PDB entry 4XLR | X-ray diffraction, 4.30 A resolution (low resolution: residue-level contacts below are approximate; hydrogen-bond / salt-bridge calls are withheld) | chains D and O of the 10 polymer chains in the assembly

== Chain D ==
Name: DNA-directed RNA polymerase subunit beta'
From: Thermus aquaticus
Notes: EC 2.7.7.6
UniProt: Q9KWU6 (RPOC_THEAQ); residue numbers follow UniProt; this construct covers 1-1524
Sequence (1524 residues; numbered 1 to 1524; the number before each row is that of its first residue):
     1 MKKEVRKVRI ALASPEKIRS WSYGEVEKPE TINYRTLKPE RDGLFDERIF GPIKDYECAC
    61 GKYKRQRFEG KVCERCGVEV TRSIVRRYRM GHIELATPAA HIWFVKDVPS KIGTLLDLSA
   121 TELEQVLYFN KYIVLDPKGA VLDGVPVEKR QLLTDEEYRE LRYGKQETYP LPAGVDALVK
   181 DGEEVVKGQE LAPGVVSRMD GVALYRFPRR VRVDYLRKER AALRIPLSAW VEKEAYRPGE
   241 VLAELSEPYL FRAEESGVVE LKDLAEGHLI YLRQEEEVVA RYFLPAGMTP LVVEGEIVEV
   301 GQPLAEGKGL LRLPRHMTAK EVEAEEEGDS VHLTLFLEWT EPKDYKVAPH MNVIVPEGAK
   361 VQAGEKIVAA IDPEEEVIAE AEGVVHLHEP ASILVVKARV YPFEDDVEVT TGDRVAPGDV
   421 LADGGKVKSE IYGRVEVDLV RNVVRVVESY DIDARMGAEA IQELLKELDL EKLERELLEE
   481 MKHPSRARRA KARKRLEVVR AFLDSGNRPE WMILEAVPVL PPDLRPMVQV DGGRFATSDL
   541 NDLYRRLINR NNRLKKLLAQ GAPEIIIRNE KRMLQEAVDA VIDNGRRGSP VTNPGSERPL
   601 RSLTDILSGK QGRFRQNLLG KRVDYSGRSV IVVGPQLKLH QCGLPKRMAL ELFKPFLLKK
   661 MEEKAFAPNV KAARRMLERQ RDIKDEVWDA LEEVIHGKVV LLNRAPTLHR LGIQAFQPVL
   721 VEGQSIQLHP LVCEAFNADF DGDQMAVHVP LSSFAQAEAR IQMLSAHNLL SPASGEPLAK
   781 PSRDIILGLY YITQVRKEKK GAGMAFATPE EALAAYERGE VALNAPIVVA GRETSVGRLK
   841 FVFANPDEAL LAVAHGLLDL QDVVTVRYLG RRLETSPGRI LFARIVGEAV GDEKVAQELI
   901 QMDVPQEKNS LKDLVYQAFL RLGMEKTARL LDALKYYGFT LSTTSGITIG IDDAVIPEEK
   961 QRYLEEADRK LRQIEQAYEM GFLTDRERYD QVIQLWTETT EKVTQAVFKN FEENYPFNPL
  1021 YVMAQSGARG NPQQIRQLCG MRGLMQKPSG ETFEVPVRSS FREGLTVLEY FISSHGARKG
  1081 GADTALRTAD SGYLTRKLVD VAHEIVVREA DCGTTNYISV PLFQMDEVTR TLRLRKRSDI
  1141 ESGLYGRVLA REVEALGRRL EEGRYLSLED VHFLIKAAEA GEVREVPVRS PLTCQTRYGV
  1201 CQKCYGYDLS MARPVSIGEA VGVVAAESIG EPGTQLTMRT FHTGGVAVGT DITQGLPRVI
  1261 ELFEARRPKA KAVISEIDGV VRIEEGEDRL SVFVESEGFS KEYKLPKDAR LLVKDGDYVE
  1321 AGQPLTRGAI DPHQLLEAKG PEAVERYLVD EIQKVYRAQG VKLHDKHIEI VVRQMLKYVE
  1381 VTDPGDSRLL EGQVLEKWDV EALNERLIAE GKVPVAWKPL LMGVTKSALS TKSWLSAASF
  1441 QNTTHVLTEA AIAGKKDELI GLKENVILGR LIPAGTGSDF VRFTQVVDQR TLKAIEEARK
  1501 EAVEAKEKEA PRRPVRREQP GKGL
Unresolved in the structure: 1, 1239-1252, 1506-1524
Ion coordination: Zn2+ site 1: Cys58, Cys60, Cys73, Cys76; Mg2+: Asp739, Asp741, Asp743 (shared with 1 residue of chain Q); Zn2+ site 2: Cys1112, Arg1189, Cys1194, Cys1201, Cys1204
Swiss-Prot annotation at these positions:
  - binding site (Zn(2+)): Cys58, Cys60, Cys73, Cys76, Cys1112, Cys1194, Cys1201, Cys1204
  - binding site (Mg(2+)): Asp739, Asp741, Asp743

== Chain O ==
Molecule: 48-nt DNA strand
Sequence (48 nucleotides; numbered 1 to 48; the number before each row is that of its first residue):
     1 CTTGACAAAA GTGTTAAATT GTGCTATACT GGGAGCTGTC ACGGATGC

== Chain D / chain O interface ==
Pairs across the interface (8; chain D residue first):
  Tyr34(D) - DT20(O)
  Val108(D) - DG44(O)
  Ser119(D) - DT46(O)
  Ala120(D) - DT46(O)
  Arg1266(D) - DC42(O)
  Arg1267(D) - DC42(O)
  Arg1267(D) - DG43(O)
  Lys1426(D) - DG43(O)
Also at the interface, not in a pair above, chain D (9 interface residues in all): Asn33, Arg35
Also at the interface, not in a pair above, chain O (7 interface residues in all): DT19, DA45

== Overview ==
Chain D and chain O form an interface of 9 and 7 residues respectively. Cys58(D), Cys60(D), Cys73(D) and
Cys76(D) form the Zn2+ site 1. Asp739(D), Asp741(D) and Asp743(D) form the Mg2+ site. UniProt lists 8
Zn2+-binding residues and 3 Mg2+-binding residues on chain D.
Chain D is DNA-directed RNA polymerase subunit beta' (Thermus aquaticus) and chain O is a 48-nt DNA strand;
the structure, Crystal structure of T.aquaticus transcription initiation complex with CarD containing bubble
promoter and RNA, was determined by X-ray diffraction (same publication as 4XLS and 4XAX).
